PDB entry 8XKX | electron microscopy, 3.70 A resolution | chains B and F of the 10 polymer chains in the assembly

Chain B:
Protein: Mitochondrial import receptor subunit TOM22
Organism: Saccharomyces cerevisiae
Reference sequence: P49334 (TOM22_YEAST); residues 1-152 here = UniProt positions 1-152
Chain sequence (172 residues; row label = number of the first residue in the row):
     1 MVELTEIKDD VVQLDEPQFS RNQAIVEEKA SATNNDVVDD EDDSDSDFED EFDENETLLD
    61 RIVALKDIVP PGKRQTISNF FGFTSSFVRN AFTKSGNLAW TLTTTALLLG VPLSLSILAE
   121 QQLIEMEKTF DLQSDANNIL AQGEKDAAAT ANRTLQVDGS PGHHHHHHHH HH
Unresolved in the structure: 1-85, 136-172
Construct notes: expression tag (153-172)
Swiss-Prot annotation at these positions:
  - modified residue (Phosphoserine): Ser-44, Ser-46

Chain F:
Protein: Mitochondrial import receptor subunit TOM40
Organism: Saccharomyces cerevisiae
Reference sequence: P23644 (TOM40_YEAST); residue numbers follow UniProt; this construct covers 1-387
Chain sequence (387 residues; row label = number of the first residue in the row):
     1 MSAPTPLAEA SQIPTIPALS PLTAKQSKGN FFSSNPISSF VVDTYKQLHS HRQSLELVNP
    61 GTVENLNKEV SRDVFLSQYF FTGLRADLNK AFSMNPAFQT SHTFSIGSQA LPKYAFSALF
   121 ANDNLFAQGN IDNDLSVSGR LNYGWDKKNI SKVNLQISDG QPTMCQLEQD YQASDFSVNV
   181 KTLNPSFSEK GEFTGVAVAS FLQSVTPQLA LGLETLYSRT DGSAPGDAGV SYLTRYVSKK
   241 QDWIFSGQLQ ANGALIASLW RKVAQNVEAG IETTLQAGMV PITDPLMGTP IGIQPTVEGS
   301 TTIGAKYEYR QSVYRGTLDS NGKVACFLER KVLPTLSVLF CGEIDHFKND TKIGCGLQFE
   361 TAGNQELLML QQGLDADGNP LQALPQL
Unresolved in the structure: 1-48, 277-294, 374-387

Interface between chain B and chain F:
Residue-residue contacts (7; chain B residue first):
  Trp-100(B) with Phe-104(F); Lys-113(F), hydrogen bond (side chain-backbone)
  Thr-103(B) with Phe-104(F)
  Leu-107(B) with Ala-86(F), hydrophobic; Leu-357(F), hydrophobic
  Val-111(B) with Leu-357(F), hydrophobic
  Leu-118(B) with Leu-333(F), hydrophobic
Also at the interface, not in a pair above, chain B (8 interface residues in all): Thr-104, Leu-108, Leu-115
Also at the interface, not in a pair above, chain F (11 interface residues in all): Leu-84, Leu-88, Ser-105, Ile-106, Tyr-114, Val-332

In short:
The interface between chain B and chain F involves 8 residues on one side and 11 on the other; the contacts
include 1 hydrogen bond. The hydrogen-bonded pair is Trp-100(B)/Lys-113(F).
Here chain B is Mitochondrial import receptor subunit TOM22 and chain F is Mitochondrial import receptor
subunit TOM40, both from Saccharomyces cerevisiae. Entry 8XKX (Structure of the TOM40 complex with
pre-protein) was determined by electron microscopy.
